PDB entry 3BPL | X-ray diffraction, 2.93 A resolution | chains A and C of the 3 polymer chains in the assembly

Chain A:
Name: Interleukin-4
Organism: Homo sapiens
Reference sequence: P05112 (IL4_HUMAN); residues 1-129 here correspond to UniProt positions 25-153 (UniProt number = residue number + 24)
Amino-acid sequence (129 residues; each row starts with the number of its first residue):
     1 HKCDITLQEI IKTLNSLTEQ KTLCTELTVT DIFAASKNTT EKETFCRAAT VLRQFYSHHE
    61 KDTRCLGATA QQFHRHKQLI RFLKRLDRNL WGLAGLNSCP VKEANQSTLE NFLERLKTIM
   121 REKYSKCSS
Not modelled in the structure: 1-2, 129
Swiss-Prot annotation at these positions:
  - glycosylation: Asn38 (N-linked (GlcNAc...) asparagine)
Disulfides: Cys3-Cys127, Cys24-Cys65, Cys46-Cys99

Chain C:
Name: Cytokine receptor common gamma chain
Organism: Homo sapiens
Notes: fragment: Extracellular domain, residues 56-254
Reference sequence: P31785 (IL2RG_HUMAN); residues 34-232 here correspond to UniProt positions 56-254 (UniProt number = residue number + 22)
Amino-acid sequence (199 residues; numbered 34 to 232; the number before each row is that of its first residue):
    34 PLPEVQCFVF NVEYMNCTWQ SSSEPQPTNL TLHYWYKNSD NDKVQKCSHY LFSEEITSGC
    94 QLQKKEIHLY QTFVVQLQDP REPRRQATQM LKLQNLVIPW APENLTLHKL SESQLELNWN
   154 NRFLNHCLEH LVQYRTDWDH SWTEQSVDYR HKFSLPSVDG QKRYTFRVRS RFNPLCGSAQ
   214 HWSEWSHPIH WGSNTSKEN
Not modelled in the structure: 228-232
Construct notes: engineered mutation Gln53 (Asn75 in P31785)
Swiss-Prot annotation at these positions:
  - motif: Trp215 to Ser219 (WSXWS motif)
  - glycosylation (N-linked (GlcNAc...) asparagine): Asn49, Asn62, Asn137, Asn227
Disulfides: Cys40-Cys50, Cys80-Cys93, Cys160-Cys209
Glycans and other covalent adducts: N-acetylglucosamine (NAG) linked to Asn49, Asn62, Asn137

Interface between chain A and chain C:
Pairs across the interface (23):
  Gln8(A) with Leu208(C)
  Ile11(A) with Leu208(C)
  Asn15(A) with Pro207(C)
  Glu114(A) with Lys125(C), salt bridge
  Thr118(A) with Tyr103(C); Gln127(C), hydrogen bond
  Arg121(A) with Tyr103(C); Gln127(C), hydrogen bond; Asn128(C); Pro207(C), hydrogen bond (side chain-backbone); Leu208(C); Cys209(C); Gly210(C); Ser211(C), hydrogen bond
  Glu122(A) with Leu102(C); Tyr103(C)
  Tyr124(A) with His159(C); Leu208(C); Cys209(C), hydrophobic
  Ser125(A) with Tyr103(C); His159(C)
  Cys127(A) with His159(C), hydrogen bond (backbone-side chain)
  Ser128(A) with His159(C), hydrogen bond
Also at the interface, not in a pair above, chain A (12 interface residues in all): Lys12
Also at the interface, not in a pair above, chain C (13 interface residues in all): Cys160, Tyr182
From the paper, about this interface:
  - interface residues, chain A: Gln8(A), Ile11(A), Lys12(A), Asn15(A), Arg121(A), Ser125(A)
  - interface residues, chain C: Tyr103(C), Cys160(C), Pro207(C), Leu208(C), Cys209(C)

Overview:
12 residues of chain A and 13 residues of chain C are in contact, with 6 hydrogen bonds and 1 salt bridge.
Among the polar pairs are Glu114(A)-Lys125(C), Thr118(A)-Gln127(C) and Arg121(A)-Gln127(C).
N-acetylglucosamine is covalently linked to Asn49(C), Asn62(C) and Asn137(C). From the paper: interface
residues Gln8(A), Ile11(A) and Tyr103(C) among others.
Here chain A is Interleukin-4 and chain C is Cytokine receptor common gamma chain, both from Homo sapiens.
Entry 3BPL (Crystal structure of the IL4-IL4R-Common Gamma ternary complex) was determined by X-ray
diffraction, deposited together with 3BPN and 3BPO.
